PDB entry 7G8H | X-ray diffraction, 1.67 A resolution | chains A and B

# Chain A
Name: Transforming protein RhoA
Organism: Homo sapiens
Notes: EC 3.6.5.2
UniProt: P61586 (RHOA_HUMAN); numbering as in UniProt (aligned over 1-184)
Chain sequence (185 residues; numbered 0 to 184; the number before each row is that of its first residue; numbering starts at 0):
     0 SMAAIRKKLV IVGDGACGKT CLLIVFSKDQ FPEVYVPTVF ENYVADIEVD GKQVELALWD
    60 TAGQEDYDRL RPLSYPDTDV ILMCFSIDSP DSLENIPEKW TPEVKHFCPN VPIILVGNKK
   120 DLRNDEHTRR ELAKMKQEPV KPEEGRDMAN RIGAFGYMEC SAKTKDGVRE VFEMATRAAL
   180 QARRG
Not modelled in the structure: 0-2, 182-184
Differences from the reference sequence: expression tag (0)
Residues lining bound ligands:
  - Z1198180782 (YXU; 5-methoxy-1H-pyrrolo[3,2-b]pyridine), molecule 1: Val-35, Pro-36, Thr-37
  - Z1198180782 (YXU), molecule 2: Asp-67, Arg-70, Pro-71, Pro-101, Glu-102, His-105, Phe-106
Curated features (UniProtKB/Swiss-Prot):
  - region: Ala-61 to Asp-78 (Switch II region)
  - motif: Tyr-34 to Tyr-42 (Effector region)
  - binding site (GTP): Gly-12 to Thr-19, Phe-30 to Thr-37, Asp-59 to Gln-63, Asn-117 to Asp-120, Ser-160 to Lys-162
  - modified residue: Tyr-34 (Microbial infection: O-AMP-tyrosine), Thr-37 (Microbial infection: O-AMP-threonine), Asn-41 (Microbial infection: ADP-ribosylasparagine), Gln-63 (5-glutamyl serotonin)
  - glycosylation: Tyr-34 (Microbial infection: O-linked (GlcNAc) tyrosine), Thr-37 (Microbial infection: O-alpha-linked (GlcNAc) threonine)
  - cross-link: Lys-135 (Glycyl lysine isopeptide (Lys-Gly) (interchain with G-Cter in ubiquitin))
  - natural variant: Glu-47 (E47K: In EDFAOB), Pro-71 (P71S: In EDFAOB)
  - mutagenesis: Gly-14 (G14V: Increased Rho protein signal transduction. Constitutively active), Thr-19 (T19N: Decreased Rho protein signal transduction. Decreased substrate adhesion-dependent cell spreading. Decreased stress fibers assembly. Decreased cytoplasmic microtubule organization), Tyr-34 (Y34A: Abolishes interaction with DGKQ; Y34F: Abolishes AMPylation by Haemophilus IbpA), Thr-37 (T37A: Abolished monoglucosylation by C.difficile toxin TcdA. Abolished O-GlcNAcylation by C.novyi toxin TcdA), Gln-63 (Q63L: Causes constitutive activation), Lys-135 (K135R: Reduced FBXL19-mediated ubiquitination and subsequent degradation)

# Chain B
Name: Rho guanine nucleotide exchange factor 2
Organism: Homo sapiens
UniProt: Q92974 (ARHG2_HUMAN); residue numbers follow UniProt; this construct covers 206-448
Chain sequence (245 residues; row label = number of the first residue in the row):
   204 SMEMDEKDFA ADSWSLAVDS SFLQQHKKEV MKQQDVIYEL IQTELHHVRT LKIMTRLFRT
   264 GMLEELHLEP GVVQGLFPCV DELSDIHTRF LSQLLERRRQ ALCPGSTRNF VIHRLGDLLI
   324 SQFSGPSAEQ MCKTYSEFCS RHSKALKLYK ELYARDKRFQ QFIRKVTRPA VLKRHGVQEC
   384 ILLVTQRITK YPLLISRILQ HSHGIEEERQ DLTTALGLVK ELLSNVDEGI YQLEKGARLQ
   444 EIYNR
Differences from the reference sequence: expression tag (204-205)
Residues lining bound ligands:
  - Z1198180782 (YXU; 5-methoxy-1H-pyrrolo[3,2-b]pyridine), molecule 1: Met-234, Lys-235, Asp-238, Val-239, Arg-400, His-404
  - Z1198180782 (YXU), molecule 2: Leu-396, Ser-399, Arg-400, Gln-403
Curated features (UniProtKB/Swiss-Prot):
  - modified residue: Lys-353 (N6-acetyllysine)
  - mutagenesis: Tyr-394 (Y394A: Reduces phosphorylation level, normal microtubule localization and activity)

# How chain A and chain B interact
Pairs across the interface (59; chain A residue first):
  Arg-5(A) / Lys-376(B)  hydrogen bond (side chain-backbone)
  Arg-5(A) / Glu-382(B)  salt bridge
  Lys-27(A) / Asp-215(B)  salt bridge
  Val-33(A) / Ser-216(B)
  Val-33(A) / Ser-218(B)
  Tyr-34(A) / Asp-215(B)
  Tyr-34(A) / Ser-216(B)
  Tyr-34(A) / Asp-238(B)
  Tyr-34(A) / Val-239(B)
  Tyr-34(A) / Glu-242(B)  hydrogen bond
  Tyr-34(A) / Arg-400(B)  hydrogen bond
  Val-35(A) / Arg-400(B)  hydrogen bond (backbone-side chain)
  Pro-36(A) / Glu-242(B)
  Pro-36(A) / Arg-400(B)
  Thr-37(A) / Val-239(B)
  Thr-37(A) / Glu-242(B)  hydrogen bond
  Thr-37(A) / Leu-396(B)
  Thr-37(A) / Leu-397(B)
  Thr-37(A) / Arg-400(B)  hydrogen bond
  Val-38(A) / Glu-242(B)  hydrogen bond (backbone-side chain)
  Val-38(A) / Lys-393(B)
  Phe-39(A) / Lys-393(B)  hydrogen bond (backbone-side chain)
  Glu-40(A) / Thr-246(B)
  Glu-40(A) / His-249(B)  salt bridge
  Asn-41(A) / Arg-377(B)  hydrogen bond (side chain-backbone)
  Asn-41(A) / Leu-386(B)
  Tyr-42(A) / Arg-377(B)
  Val-43(A) / Lys-376(B)
  Asp-45(A) / Lys-376(B)  salt bridge
  Glu-54(A) / Lys-376(B)  salt bridge
  Trp-58(A) / Glu-382(B)
  Trp-58(A) / Leu-385(B)  hydrophobic
  Trp-58(A) / Leu-386(B)  hydrophobic
  Trp-58(A) / Gln-389(B)
  Asp-59(A) / Gln-389(B)  hydrogen bond (backbone-side chain)
  Ala-61(A) / Leu-396(B)
  Gly-62(A) / Thr-392(B)
  Gly-62(A) / Leu-396(B)
  Gln-63(A) / Thr-392(B)
  Tyr-66(A) / Thr-392(B)
  Tyr-66(A) / Leu-426(B)
  Tyr-66(A) / Ser-427(B)
  Tyr-66(A) / Asp-430(B)
  Asp-67(A) / Asp-430(B)  hydrogen bond (backbone-side chain)
  Arg-68(A) / Asp-430(B)  salt bridge
  Leu-69(A) / Cys-342(B)  hydrophobic
  Leu-69(A) / Thr-392(B)
  Leu-69(A) / Asp-430(B)  hydrogen bond (backbone-side chain)
  Leu-69(A) / Ile-433(B)  hydrophobic
  Leu-72(A) / Cys-342(B)
  Leu-72(A) / His-345(B)
  Leu-72(A) / Ser-346(B)
  Leu-72(A) / Leu-385(B)
  Leu-72(A) / Thr-388(B)
  Leu-72(A) / Gln-435(B)
  Ser-73(A) / Leu-385(B)
  Ser-73(A) / Gln-389(B)  hydrogen bond
  Pro-75(A) / Leu-349(B)  hydrophobic
  Asp-76(A) / Lys-353(B)  salt bridge
Interface residues without a listed pair, chain A (29 interface residues in all): Lys-7
Interface residues without a listed pair, chain B (36 interface residues in all): Leu-219, Gln-381, Ile-391, Lys-423, Val-429, Glu-431

# Summary
29 residues of chain A face 36 of chain B across their interface; the contacts include 13 hydrogen bonds and 7
salt bridges. Among the polar pairs are Arg-5(A)/Glu-382(B), Lys-27(A)/Asp-215(B) and Glu-40(A)/His-249(B).
One Z1198180782 molecule is bound between chain A and chain B.
Here chain A is Transforming protein RhoA and chain B is Rho guanine nucleotide exchange factor 2, both from
Homo sapiens. Entry 7G8H (ARHGEF2 PanDDA analysis group deposition -- ARHGEF2 and RhoA in complex with
Z1198180782) was determined by X-ray diffraction.
